PDB entry 7ELH | electron microscopy, 3.30 A resolution | chains B and F of the 26 polymer chains in the assembly

[Chain B]
Protein: RNA-directed RNA polymerase
Source organism: Mammalian orthoreovirus 3
Notes: EC 2.7.7.48
UniProtKB: A0A0B5CSU4 (A0A0B5CSU4_9REOV); residue numbers follow UniProt; this construct covers 1-1267
Amino-acid sequence (1267 residues; each row starts with the number of its first residue):
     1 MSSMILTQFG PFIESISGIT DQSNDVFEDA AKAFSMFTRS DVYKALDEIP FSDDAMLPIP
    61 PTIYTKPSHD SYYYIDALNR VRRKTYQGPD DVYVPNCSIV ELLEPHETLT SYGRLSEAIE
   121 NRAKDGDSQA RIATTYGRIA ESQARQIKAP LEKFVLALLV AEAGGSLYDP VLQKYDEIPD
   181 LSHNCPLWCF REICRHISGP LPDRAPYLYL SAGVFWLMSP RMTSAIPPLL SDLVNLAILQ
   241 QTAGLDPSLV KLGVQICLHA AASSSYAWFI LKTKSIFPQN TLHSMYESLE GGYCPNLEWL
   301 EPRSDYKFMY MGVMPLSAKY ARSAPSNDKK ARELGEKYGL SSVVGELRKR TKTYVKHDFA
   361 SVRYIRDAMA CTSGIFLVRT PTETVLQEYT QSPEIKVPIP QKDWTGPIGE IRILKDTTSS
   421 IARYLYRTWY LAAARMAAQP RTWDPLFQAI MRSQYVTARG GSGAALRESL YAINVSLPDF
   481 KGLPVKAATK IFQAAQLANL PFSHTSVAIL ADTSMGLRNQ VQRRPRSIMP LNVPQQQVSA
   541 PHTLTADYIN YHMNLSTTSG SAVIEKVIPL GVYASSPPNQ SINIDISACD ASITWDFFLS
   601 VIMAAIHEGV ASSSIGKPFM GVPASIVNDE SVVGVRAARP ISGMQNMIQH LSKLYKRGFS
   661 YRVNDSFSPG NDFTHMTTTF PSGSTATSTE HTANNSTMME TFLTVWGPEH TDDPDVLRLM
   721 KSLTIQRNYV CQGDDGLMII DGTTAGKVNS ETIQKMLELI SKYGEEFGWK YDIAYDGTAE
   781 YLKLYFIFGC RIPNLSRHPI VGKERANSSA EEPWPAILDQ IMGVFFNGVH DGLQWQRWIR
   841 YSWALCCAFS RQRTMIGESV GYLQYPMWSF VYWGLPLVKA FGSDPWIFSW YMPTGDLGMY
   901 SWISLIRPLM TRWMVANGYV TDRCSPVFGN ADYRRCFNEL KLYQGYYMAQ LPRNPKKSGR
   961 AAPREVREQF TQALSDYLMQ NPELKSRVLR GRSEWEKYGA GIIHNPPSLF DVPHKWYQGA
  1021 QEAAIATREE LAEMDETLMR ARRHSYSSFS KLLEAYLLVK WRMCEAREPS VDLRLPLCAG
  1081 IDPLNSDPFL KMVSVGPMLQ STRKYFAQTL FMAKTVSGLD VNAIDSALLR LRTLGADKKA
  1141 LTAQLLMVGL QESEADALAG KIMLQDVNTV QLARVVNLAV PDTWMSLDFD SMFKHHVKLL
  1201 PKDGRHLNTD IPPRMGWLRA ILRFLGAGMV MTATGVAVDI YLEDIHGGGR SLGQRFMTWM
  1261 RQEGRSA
Not modelled in the structure: 1, 1266-1267

[Chain F]
Protein: Lambda 1
Source organism: Mammalian orthoreovirus 3
UniProtKB: F1ARN3 (F1ARN3_9REOV); residues 181-1275 here = UniProt positions 181-1275
Amino-acid sequence (1095 residues; each row starts with the number of its first residue):
   181 YQCHVCSAVL FSPLDLDAHV ASHGLHGNMT LTSSDIQRHI TEFISSWQNH PIVQVSADVE
   241 NKKTAQLLHA DTPRLVTWDA GLCTSFKIVP IVPAQVPQDV LAYTFFTSSY AIQSPFPEAA
   301 VSRIVVHTRW ASNVDFDRDS SVIMAPPTEN NIHLFKQLLN TETLSVRGAN PLMFRANVLH
   361 MLLEFVLDNL YLNRHTGFSQ DHTPFTEGAN LRSLPGPDAE KWYSIMYPTR MGTPNVSKIC
   421 NFVASCVRNR VGRFDRAQMM NGAMSEWVDV FETSDALTVS IRGRWMARLA RMNINPTEIE
   481 WALTECAQGY VTVTSPYAPS VNRLMPYRIS NAERQISQII RIMNIGNNAT VIQPVLQDIS
   541 VLLQRISPLQ IDPTIISNTM STVSESTTQT LSPASSILGK LRPSNSDFSS FRVALAGWLY
   601 NGVVTTVIDD SSYPKDGGSV TSLENLWDFF ILALALPLTT DPCAPVKAFM TLANMMVGFE
   661 TIPMDNQIYT QSRRASAFST PHTWPRCFMN IQLISPIDAP ILRQWAEIIH RYWPNPSQIR
   721 YGAPNVFGSA NLFTPPEVLL LPIDHQPANV TTPTLDFTNE LTNWRARVCE LMKNLVDNQR
   781 YQPGWTQSLV SSMRGTLDKL KLIKSMTPMY LQQLAPVELA VIAPMLPFPP FQVPYVRLDR
   841 DRVPTMVGVT RQSRDTITQP ALSLSTTNTT VGVPLALDAR AITVALLSGK YPPDLVTNVW
   901 YADAIYPMYA DTEVFSNLQR DMITCEAVQT LVTLVAQISE TQYPVDRYLD WIPSLRASAA
   961 TAATFAEWVN TSMKTAFDLS DMLLEPLLSG DPRMTQLAIQ YQQYNGRTFN IIPEMPGSVI
  1021 ADCVQLTAEV FNHEYNLFGI ARGDIIIGRV QSTHLWSPLA PPPDLVFDRD TPGVHIFGRD
  1081 CRISFGMNGA APMIRDETGL MVPFEGNWIF PLALWQMNTR YFNQQFDAWI KTGELRIRIE
  1141 MGAYPYMLHY YDPRQYANAW NLTSAWLEEI TPTSIPSVPF MVPISSDHDI SSAPAVQYII
  1201 STEYNDRSLF CTNSSSPQTI AGPDKHIPVE RYNILTNPDA PPTQIQLPEV VDLYNVVTRY
  1261 AYETPPITAV VMGVP
Not modelled in the structure: 181-193

[Chain B / chain F interface]
Contacting residue pairs (78):
  P170(B) with Q217(F), hydrogen bond (backbone-side chain)
  V171(B) with Q217(F)
  Q173(B) with Q217(F), hydrogen bond
  G292(B) with D238(F)
  Y293(B) with D238(F)
  N296(B) with Q544(F), hydrogen bond
  E298(B) with Q544(F)
  W299(B) with Q550(F)
  L300(B) with Q550(F); I551(F); D552(F)
  E301(B) with Q550(F), hydrogen bond; K890(F), salt bridge
  M309(B) with I551(F); F588(F), hydrophobic
  Y310(B) with N585(F); S586(F); F588(F)
  M311(B) with S586(F); D587(F); F588(F), hydrophobic
  P315(B) with D238(F); Q537(F)
  P578(B) with R545(F)
  R718(B) with D903(F), salt bridge; Y906(F)
  G742(B) with R545(F)
  T743(B) with R545(F); P907(F)
  T744(B) with L542(F); R545(F); A904(F); P907(F); M908(F)
  D884(B) with T212(F); S213(F)
  I887(B) with L211(F); T212(F)
  L905(B) with T210(F); L211(F), hydrophobic
  R907(B) with G207(F)
  P908(B) with N208(F); T210(F)
  L909(B) with T210(F); T212(F)
  M1063(B) with H219(F)
  C1064(B) with H219(F)
  E1065(B) with E222(F)
  A1066(B) with H219(F); E222(F), hydrogen bond (backbone-side chain)
  R1067(B) with F223(F); R582(F)
  E1068(B) with S226(F), hydrogen bond
  P1069(B) with F223(F), hydrophobic; W227(F), hydrophobic; N585(F), hydrogen bond (backbone-backbone)
  S1070(B) with N585(F); S586(F), hydrogen bond (backbone-side chain)
  V1071(B) with N585(F)
  D1072(B) with W227(F), hydrogen bond
  L1073(B) with I224(F), hydrophobic; W227(F)
  R1074(B) with W227(F); S236(F), hydrogen bond (side chain-backbone)
  S1094(B) with F223(F)
  S1191(B) with R582(F)
  H1195(B) with S575(F); L578(F); G579(F); R582(F), hydrogen bond
  H1196(B) with R582(F), hydrogen bond
  L1200(B) with T570(F)
  A1233(B) with L211(F), hydrophobic
  T1234(B) with I216(F)
  V1236(B) with H219(F); I220(F), hydrophobic
  V1238(B) with H219(F)
  E1243(B) with H206(F)
Interface residues without a listed pair, chain B (57 interface residues in all): G312, M314, A745, R912, C924, R1062, L1090, V1093, P1213, R1219
Interface residues without a listed pair, chain F (52 interface residues in all): V200, H203, M209, D215, A237, V541, I546, P553, T567, T568, S584, P893
The authors on this interface:
  - interface residues, chain F: L194(F)

[Summary]
57 residues of chain B face 52 of chain F across their interface, with 12 hydrogen bonds and 2 salt bridges.
Polar contacts include E301(B)-K890(F), R718(B)-D903(F) and P170(B)-Q217(F). From the paper: the interface
residue L194(F).
Chain B is RNA-directed RNA polymerase and chain F is Lambda 1, both from Mammalian orthoreovirus 3; the
structure, In situ structure of transcriptional enzyme complex and capsid shell protein of mammalian reovirus
at initiation ..., was determined by electron microscopy, deposited together with 7ELL.
